6BZ9 - chains B and C of the 3 polymer chains in the assembly; structure by X-ray diffraction, 1.80 A resolution.

[Chain B]
Molecule: Caspase-1
From: Homo sapiens
Notes: EC 3.4.22.36
Reference sequence: P29466 (CASP1_HUMAN); residues 317-404 here = UniProt positions 317-404
Chain sequence (88 residues; numbered 317 to 404; the number before each row is that of its first residue):
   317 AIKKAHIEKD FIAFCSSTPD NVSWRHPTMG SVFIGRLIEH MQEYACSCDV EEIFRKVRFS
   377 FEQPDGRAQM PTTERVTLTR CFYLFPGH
Curated features (UniProtKB/Swiss-Prot):
  - mutagenesis: Ile-318 to Lys-320 (Abolished ability to cleave IL18), Ile-318 (I318N: Mediates autoprocessing but is unable to interact with Gasdermin-D (GSDMD) and mediate its cleavage), Lys-320 (K320A: Abolishes cleavage of Gasdermin-D (GSDMD))

[Chain C]
Molecule: Ac-FLTD-CMK
Chain sequence (6 residues; numbered 1 to 6; the number before each row is that of its first residue):
     1 XFLTDX
Modified positions: ACE (acetyl group) at position 1; 0QE (chloromethane) at position 6

[Chain B / chain C interface]
Pairs across the interface - 12 pairs, chain B then chain C:
  Ser-339(B) / Thr-4(C)
  Ser-339(B) / Asp-5(C)  hydrogen bond (backbone-backbone)
  Trp-340(B) / Phe-2(C)  hydrophobic
  Trp-340(B) / Leu-3(C)
  Trp-340(B) / Thr-4(C)
  Arg-341(B) / Phe-2(C)
  Arg-341(B) / Leu-3(C)  hydrogen bond (backbone-backbone)
  Arg-341(B) / Thr-4(C)  hydrogen bond (side chain-backbone)
  Arg-341(B) / Asp-5(C)  salt bridge
  His-342(B) / Phe-2(C)
  Pro-343(B) / ACE_1(C)
  Arg-383(B) / Phe-2(C)
Interface residues without a listed pair, chain B (10 interface residues in all): Val-338, Met-345, Ser-347, Val-348

[Summary]
Chain B and chain C form an interface of 10 and 5 residues respectively; the contacts include 3 hydrogen bonds
and 1 salt bridge. Polar contacts include Arg-341(B)/Asp-5(C), Arg-341(B)/Thr-4(C) and Ser-339(B)/Asp-5(C).
Curated annotation (UniProt) lists 3 mutagenesis sites on chain B.
Chain B is Caspase-1 (Homo sapiens) and chain C is Ac-FLTD-CMK; the structure, Crystal structure of human
caspase-1 in complex with Ac-FLTD-CMK, was determined by X-ray diffraction.
